8GJK - chains B and C of the 3 polymer chains in the assembly; structure by electron microscopy, 3.16 A resolution.

== Chain B (and C) ==
Name: Efflux pump membrane transporter
Organism: Campylobacter jejuni
Notes: chain C of this document is another copy of the same molecule, construct and numbering; everything in this record applies to it too
UniProt: A0A1C9A1J1 (A0A1C9A1J1_CAMJU); residues 1-1039 here = UniProt positions 1-1039
Chain sequence (1039 residues; each row starts with the number of its first residue):
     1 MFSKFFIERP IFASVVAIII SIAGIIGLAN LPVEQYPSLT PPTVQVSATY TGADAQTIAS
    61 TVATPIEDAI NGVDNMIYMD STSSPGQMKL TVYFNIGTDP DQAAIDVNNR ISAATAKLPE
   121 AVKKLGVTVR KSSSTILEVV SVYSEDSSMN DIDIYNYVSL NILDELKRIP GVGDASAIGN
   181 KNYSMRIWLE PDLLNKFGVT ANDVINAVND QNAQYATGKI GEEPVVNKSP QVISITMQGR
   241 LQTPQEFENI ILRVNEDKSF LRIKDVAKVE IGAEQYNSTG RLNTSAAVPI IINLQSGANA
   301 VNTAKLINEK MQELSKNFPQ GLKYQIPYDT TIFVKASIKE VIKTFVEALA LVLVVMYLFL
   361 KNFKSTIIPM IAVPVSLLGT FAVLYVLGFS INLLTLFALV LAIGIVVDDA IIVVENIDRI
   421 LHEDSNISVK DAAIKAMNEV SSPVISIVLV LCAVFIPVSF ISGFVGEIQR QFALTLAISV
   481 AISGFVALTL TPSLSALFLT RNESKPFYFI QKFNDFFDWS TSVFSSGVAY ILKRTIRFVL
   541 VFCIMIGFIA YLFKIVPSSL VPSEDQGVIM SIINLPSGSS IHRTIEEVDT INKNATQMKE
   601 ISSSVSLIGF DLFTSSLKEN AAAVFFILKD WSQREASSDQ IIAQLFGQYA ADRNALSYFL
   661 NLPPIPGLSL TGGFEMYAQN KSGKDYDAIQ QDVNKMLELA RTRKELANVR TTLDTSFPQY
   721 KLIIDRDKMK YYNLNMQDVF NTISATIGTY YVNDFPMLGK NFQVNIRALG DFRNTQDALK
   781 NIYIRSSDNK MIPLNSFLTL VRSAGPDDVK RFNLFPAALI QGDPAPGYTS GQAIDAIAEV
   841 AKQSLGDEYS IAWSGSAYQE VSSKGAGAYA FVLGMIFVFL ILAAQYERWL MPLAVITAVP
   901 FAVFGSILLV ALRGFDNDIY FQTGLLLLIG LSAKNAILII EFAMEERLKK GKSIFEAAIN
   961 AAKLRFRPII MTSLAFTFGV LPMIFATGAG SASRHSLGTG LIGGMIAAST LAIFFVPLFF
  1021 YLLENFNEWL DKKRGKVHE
Disordered / not traced: 1033-1039
What the authors report for this chain:
  - binding site for AMPICILLIN (open form): Ile136, Val139, Tyr328, Met570, Leu612, Phe625, Ile627, Leu662, Pro663
  - mutagenesis - L607E, F610A, F625A: decreased growth in response to tetracycline
  - mutagenesis - L607E, L612E, F625A: decreased growth in response to Cip
  - mutagenesis - L607E, F610A, L612E: decreased growth in response to Ery

== Chain B / chain C interface ==
Residue-residue contacts - 133 pairs, chain B then chain C:
  Arg9(B) - Glu887(C)
  Pro10(B) - Glu887(C)
  Ile11(B) - Glu887(C)  hydrogen bond (backbone-side chain)
  Ile11(B) - Trp889(C)
  Phe12(B) - Ala884(C)  hydrophobic
  Phe12(B) - Glu887(C)  hydrogen bond (backbone-side chain)
  Ser14(B) - Trp889(C)
  Val15(B) - Leu880(C)
  Val15(B) - Trp889(C)  hydrophobic
  Ile18(B) - Leu880(C)  hydrophobic
  Ile18(B) - Trp889(C)  hydrophobic
  Ile19(B) - Phe877(C)  hydrophobic
  Ile22(B) - Leu873(C)  hydrophobic
  Ile22(B) - Phe877(C)  hydrophobic
  Ile26(B) - Leu873(C)  hydrophobic
  Asp101(B) - Gln102(C)
  Ile105(B) - Gln102(C)
  Ile105(B) - Ile105(C)  hydrophobic
  Asn108(B) - Asn109(C)
  Lys123(B) - Ala116(C)
  Lys124(B) - Ala116(C)
  Lys124(B) - Lys117(C)
  Leu125(B) - Lys117(C)
  Gly126(B) - Ala113(C)
  Val127(B) - Ala113(C)
  Arg130(B) - Arg110(C)
  Leu160(B) - Phe815(C)
  Asn161(B) - Lys681(C)
  Asp164(B) - Asn71(C)  hydrogen bond (backbone-side chain)
  Asp164(B) - Leu814(C)
  Lys167(B) - Gly72(C)
  Arg168(B) - Asn71(C)  hydrogen bond
  Arg168(B) - Met76(C)
  Asp210(B) - Asn735(C)
  Asp210(B) - Met736(C)  hydrogen bond (side chain-backbone)
  Asp210(B) - Gln737(C)  hydrogen bond (side chain-backbone)
  Gln211(B) - Arg726(C)  hydrogen bond (backbone-side chain)
  Gln211(B) - Lys730(C)
  Ala213(B) - Met736(C)
  Gln214(B) - Tyr50(C)
  Gln214(B) - Thr57(C)  hydrogen bond
  Gln214(B) - Ser60(C)  hydrogen bond
  Gln214(B) - Thr61(C)
  Tyr215(B) - Tyr50(C)
  Tyr215(B) - Met736(C)  hydrophobic
  Tyr215(B) - Gln737(C)
  Tyr215(B) - Phe740(C)  hydrophobic
  Ala216(B) - Thr51(C)
  Ala216(B) - Gly52(C)
  Ala216(B) - Phe740(C)
  Ala216(B) - Ser744(C)
  Thr217(B) - Gly52(C)  hydrogen bond (backbone-backbone)
  Thr217(B) - Phe740(C)
  Thr217(B) - Ile743(C)
  Gly218(B) - Gly52(C)
  Gly218(B) - Ile747(C)
  Gly218(B) - Gly748(C)
  Lys219(B) - Ile747(C)
  Lys219(B) - Arg767(C)
  Ile220(B) - Tyr720(C)  hydrophobic
  Ile220(B) - Ile747(C)  hydrophobic
  Ile220(B) - Arg773(C)
  Ile220(B) - Asn774(C)
  Gly221(B) - Asn774(C)
  Glu222(B) - Asn277(C)  hydrogen bond
  Glu222(B) - Glu619(C)
  Glu222(B) - Arg767(C)  salt bridge
  Glu222(B) - Arg773(C)  hydrogen bond (backbone-side chain)
  Glu223(B) - Tyr276(C)
  Glu223(B) - Ile581(C)
  Glu223(B) - Arg767(C)
  Glu223(B) - Arg773(C)
  Pro224(B) - Trp188(C)
  Pro224(B) - Tyr276(C)  hydrophobic
  Pro224(B) - Gly770(C)
  Pro224(B) - Arg773(C)
  Val225(B) - Gly770(C)
  Val225(B) - Asn774(C)
  Val226(B) - Asp771(C)
  Asn227(B) - Asn774(C)  hydrogen bond (backbone-side chain)
  Lys228(B) - His582(C)
  Ser229(B) - Ser580(C)  hydrogen bond (backbone-side chain)
  Ser229(B) - His582(C)
  Pro230(B) - Ser579(C)
  Pro230(B) - Ser580(C)  hydrogen bond (backbone-side chain)
  Pro230(B) - Arg583(C)  hydrogen bond (backbone-side chain)
  Gln231(B) - Ser577(C)  hydrogen bond (side chain-backbone)
  Gln231(B) - Gly578(C)
  Gln231(B) - Ser580(C)  hydrogen bond (backbone-side chain)
  Gln231(B) - Pro718(C)
  Gln231(B) - Arg802(C)
  Val232(B) - Gly578(C)  hydrogen bond (backbone-backbone)
  Val232(B) - Ser580(C)
  Val232(B) - Glu619(C)
  Ile233(B) - Pro718(C)
  Ile233(B) - Gln719(C)
  Ile233(B) - Tyr720(C)
  Ile233(B) - Arg802(C)
  Ser234(B) - Pro718(C)
  Ser234(B) - Gln719(C)
  Ser234(B) - Tyr720(C)  hydrogen bond (backbone-backbone)
  Ile235(B) - Tyr720(C)
  Ile235(B) - Ile747(C)  hydrophobic
  Ile235(B) - Leu800(C)  hydrophobic
  Thr236(B) - Asp54(C)
  Thr236(B) - Gln719(C)  hydrogen bond
  Thr236(B) - Tyr720(C)  hydrogen bond (backbone-backbone)
  Thr236(B) - Lys721(C)
  Thr236(B) - Leu722(C)  hydrogen bond (backbone-backbone)
  Met237(B) - Asp54(C)
  Met237(B) - Thr57(C)
  Met237(B) - Phe740(C)  hydrophobic
  Gly239(B) - Arg726(C)  hydrogen bond (backbone-side chain)
  Gly239(B) - Met736(C)
  Arg240(B) - Ser60(C)
  Leu241(B) - Arg726(C)
  Ile251(B) - Arg726(C)
  Ile251(B) - Asp727(C)
  Ile251(B) - Lys730(C)
  Val254(B) - Lys730(C)
  Val254(B) - Tyr731(C)  hydrophobic
  Lys258(B) - Tyr731(C)
  Phe260(B) - Asp727(C)
  Phe260(B) - Tyr731(C)  hydrophobic
  Arg262(B) - Asp727(C)  salt bridge
  Gln295(B) - Asp74(C)  hydrogen bond
  Leu758(B) - Ser682(C)
  Leu758(B) - Gly683(C)
  Gly759(B) - Gly683(C)
  Gly759(B) - Arg811(C)  hydrogen bond (backbone-side chain)
  Lys760(B) - Asp68(C)
  Lys760(B) - Leu814(C)
  Asn761(B) - Ser60(C)  hydrogen bond (side chain-backbone)
Other interface residues (no listed pair), chain B (66 interface residues in all): Lys131, Gln238
Other interface residues (no listed pair), chain C (77 interface residues in all): Ala53, Thr64, Ala69, Asp106, Ile724, Thr775, Ala778, Asn813, Pro816, Ile881, Ala883

== Overview ==
Chain B and chain C form an interface of 66 and 77 residues respectively, with 27 hydrogen bonds and 2 salt
bridges. Among the polar pairs are Glu222(B)-Arg767(C), Arg262(B)-Asp727(C) and Ile11(B)-Glu887(C). The paper
reports a binding site for AMPICILLIN (open form) at Ile136(B), Val139(B) and Tyr328(B) among others; L607E,
F610A and F625A of chain B reduce growth in response to tetracycline.
Both chains are Efflux pump membrane transporter (Campylobacter jejuni). Entry 8GJK (Multi-drug efflux pump
RE-CmeB bound with ampicillin) was determined by electron microscopy, deposited together with 8GK0, 8GJJ, 8GJL
and 8GK4.
